8DZP - chains A and B of the 5 polymer chains in the assembly; structure by electron microscopy, 2.71 A resolution.

[Chain A]
Name: Kappa-type opioid receptor
From: Homo sapiens
Reference sequence: P41145 (OPRK_HUMAN); residues 54-358 here = UniProt positions 54-358
Chain sequence (308 residues; row label = number of the first residue in the row):
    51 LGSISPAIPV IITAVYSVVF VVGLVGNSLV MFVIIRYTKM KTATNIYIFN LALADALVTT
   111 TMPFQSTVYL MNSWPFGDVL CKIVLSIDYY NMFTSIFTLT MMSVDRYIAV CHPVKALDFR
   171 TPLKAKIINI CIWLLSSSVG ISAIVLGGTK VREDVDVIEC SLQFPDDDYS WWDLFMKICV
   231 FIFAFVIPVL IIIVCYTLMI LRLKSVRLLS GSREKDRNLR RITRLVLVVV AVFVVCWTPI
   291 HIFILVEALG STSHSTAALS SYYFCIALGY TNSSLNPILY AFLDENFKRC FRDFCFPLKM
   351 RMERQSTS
Disordered / not traced: 51-56, 203-205, 340-358
Construct notes: expression tag (51-53); engineered mutation Leu135 (Ile in P41145)
Swiss-Prot annotation at these positions:
  - lipidation: Cys345 (S-palmitoyl cysteine)
Cystine bridges: Cys131-Cys210
Residues lining bound ligands: Gi1 (U99; methyl (2S,4aR,6aR,7R,9S,10aS,10bR)-2-(furan-3-yl)-9-(methoxymethoxy)-6a,10b-dimethyl-4,10-dioxododecahydro-2H-naphtho[2,1-c]pyran-7-carboxylate): Val108, Gln115, Trp124, Cys131, Val134, Leu135, Asp138, Tyr139, Met142, Cys210, Ser211, Val230, Trp287, Ile290, His291, Ile294, Tyr312, Ile316, Gly319, Tyr320
Reported in the primary citation:
  - binding site for Gi1: Val108, Val134, Asp138, Val230, Ile316, Gly319, Tyr320
  - mutagenesis - D138N: unchanged signaling in response to Gi1
  - mutagenesis - I135L: increased expression (citing earlier work)
  - mutagenesis - Q115N, W124A, V134A, D138N/H291A, R156A, H291A: decreased signaling in response to Gi1
  - conformationally variable residues (side-chain flip): Arg156
  - contacts within the chain: Arg156-Tyr246 (hydrogen bond)
  - mutagenesis - N336A (2-fold): decreased signaling with Guanine nucleotide-binding protein G(i) subunit alpha-1 (chain B)
  - mutagenesis - D138N: decreased signaling in response to U50,488
  - mutagenesis - N336A: abolished signaling

[Chain B]
Name: Guanine nucleotide-binding protein G(i) subunit alpha-1
From: Homo sapiens
Reference sequence: P63096 (GNAI1_HUMAN); numbering as in UniProt (aligned over 1-354)
Chain sequence (354 residues; row label = number of the first residue in the row):
     1 MGCTLSAEDK AAVERSKMID RNLREDGEKA AREVKLLLLG AGESGKNTIV KQMKIIHEAG
    61 YSEEECKQYK AVVYSNTIQS IIAIIRAMGR LKIDFGDSAR ADDARQLFVL AGAAEEGFMT
   121 AELAGVIKRL WKDSGVQACF NRSREYQLND SAAYYLNDLD RIAQPNYIPT QQDVLRTRVK
   181 TTGIVETHFT FKDLHFKMFD VGAQRSERKK WIHCFEGVTA IIFCVALSDY DLVLAEDEEM
   241 NRMHASMKLF DSICNNKWFT DTSIILFLNK KDLFEEKIKK SPLTICYPEY AGSNTYEEAA
   301 AYIQCQFEDL NKRKDTKEIY THFTCSTDTK NVQFVFDAVT DVIIKNNLKD CGLF
Disordered / not traced: 1-4, 42-43, 53-181, 235-239
Construct notes: engineered mutation Asn47 (Ser in P63096), Ala203 (Gly in P63096), Ala245 (Glu in P63096), Ser326 (Ala in P63096)
Swiss-Prot annotation at these positions:
  - region: Lys35 to Lys46, Thr48 (G1 motif), Asp173 to Thr181 (G2 motif), Phe196 to Gly202, Gln204, Arg205 (G3 motif), Ile265 to Asp272 (G4 motif), Thr324, Cys325, Thr327 to Thr329 (G5 motif)
  - binding site (GTP): Glu43 to Lys46, Thr48, Ser151, Leu175 to Thr181, Asp200 to Gly202, Gln204, Asn269 to Asp272
  - binding site (Mg(2+)): Thr181
  - modified residue: Arg178 (ADP-ribosylarginine), Gln204 (Deamidated glutamine), Cys351 (ADP-ribosylcysteine)
  - lipidation: Gly2 (N-myristoyl glycine), Cys3 (S-palmitoyl cysteine)
  - natural variant: Gly40 (G40C: In NEDHISB; G40R: In NEDHISB), Gly45 (G45D: In NEDHISB), Thr48 (T48I: In NEDHISB; T48K: In NEDHISB), Gln52 (Q52P: In NEDHISB), Ser75 (deletion: In NEDHISB; uncertain significance), Gln172 (deletion: In NEDHISB), Asp173 (D173V: In NEDHISB), Glu186 to Phe189 (deletion: In NEDHISB; uncertain significance), Cys224 (C224Y: In NEDHISB), Lys270 (K270N: In NEDHISB; K270R: In NEDHISB), Asp272 (D272G: In NEDHISB), Val332 (V332E: In NEDHISB; uncertain significance)
  - mutagenesis: Gly42 (G42R: Abolishes switch to an activated conformation and dissociation from beta and gamma subunits upon GTP binding. Abolishes interaction with RGS family members), Glu116 (E116L: Enhances interaction (inactive GDP-bound) with RGS14), Gln147 (Q147L: Enhances interaction (inactive GDP-bound) with RGS14)
Reported in the primary citation:
  - mutagenesis - C351A: decreased signaling with Kappa-type opioid receptor (chain A)

[Chain A / chain B interface]
Pairs across the interface (46; chain A residue first):
  Thr92(A) - Asp350(B)  hydrogen bond
  Thr94(A) - Asp350(B)
  Thr94(A) - Cys351(B)
  Ala159(A) - Asn347(B)  hydrogen bond (backbone-side chain)
  Ala159(A) - Cys351(B)  hydrophobic
  Val160(A) - Ile344(B)
  Val160(A) - Leu348(B)  hydrophobic
  Pro163(A) - Thr340(B)
  Pro163(A) - Ile343(B)
  Pro163(A) - Ile344(B)  hydrophobic
  Pro163(A) - Asn347(B)
  Val164(A) - Lys192(B)
  Val164(A) - Asp193(B)
  Leu167(A) - Arg32(B)
  Asp168(A) - Arg32(B)  salt bridge
  Arg170(A) - Asn347(B)  hydrogen bond
  Arg170(A) - Asp350(B)  salt bridge
  Arg170(A) - Cys351(B)  hydrogen bond
  Met249(A) - Leu353(B)  hydrophobic
  Arg252(A) - Ile344(B)
  Leu253(A) - Ile344(B)  hydrophobic
  Leu253(A) - Leu348(B)  hydrophobic
  Val256(A) - Asp341(B)
  Arg257(A) - Glu318(B)
  Arg257(A) - Ile319(B)  hydrogen bond (side chain-backbone)
  Arg257(A) - Tyr320(B)
  Arg257(A) - Asp341(B)  hydrogen bond (backbone-side chain)
  Leu258(A) - Glu318(B)
  Leu258(A) - Tyr320(B)
  Leu258(A) - Asp341(B)
  Leu258(A) - Lys345(B)
  Leu259(A) - Leu348(B)  hydrophobic
  Lys265(A) - Asp315(B)
  Lys265(A) - Glu318(B)  salt bridge
  Asn268(A) - Phe354(B)
  Arg271(A) - Leu353(B)
  Arg271(A) - Phe354(B)  hydrogen bond (side chain-backbone)
  Ile272(A) - Leu353(B)
  Asp334(A) - Cys351(B)
  Asp334(A) - Gly352(B)
  Glu335(A) - Gly352(B)  hydrogen bond (backbone-backbone)
  Glu335(A) - Leu353(B)
  Glu335(A) - Phe354(B)
  Asn336(A) - Lys349(B)  hydrogen bond (side chain-backbone)
  Asn336(A) - Asp350(B)
  Asn336(A) - Gly352(B)
Other interface residues (no listed pair), chain A (27 interface residues in all): Asp155, Arg156, Ala166, Glu264
Other interface residues (no listed pair), chain B (24 interface residues in all): Leu194, Lys314, Thr316, Lys317
The authors on this interface:
  - specific contacts: Arg156(A)-Leu353(B) (hydrophobic contact)
  - interface residues, chain A: Asn336(A)

[In short]
27 residues of chain A face 24 of chain B across their interface, with 9 hydrogen bonds and 3 salt bridges.
Polar contacts include Asp168(A)-Arg32(B), Arg170(A)-Asp350(B) and Lys265(A)-Glu318(B). The paper describes a
hydrophobic contact between Arg156(A) and Leu353(B). The paper reports a binding site for Gi1 at Val108(A),
Val134(A) and Asp138(A) among others; Q115N, W124A and V134A of chain A, among others, reduce signaling in
response to Gi1; 10 substitutions were tested in all.
Chain A is Kappa-type opioid receptor and chain B is Guanine nucleotide-binding protein G(i) subunit alpha-1,
both from Homo sapiens; the structure, momSalB bound Kappa Opioid Receptor in complex with Gi1, was determined
by electron microscopy together with 8DZQ, 8DZR and 8DZS from the same study.
